Entry 8UH3 (electron microscopy, 3.31 A resolution); this record covers chains A and D of the 5 polymer chains in the assembly.

== Chain A ==
Molecule: Guanine nucleotide-binding protein G(i) subunit alpha-1
From: Homo sapiens
UniProt: P63096 (GNAI1_HUMAN); residues 1-354 here = UniProt positions 1-354
Amino-acid sequence (354 residues; each row starts with the number of its first residue):
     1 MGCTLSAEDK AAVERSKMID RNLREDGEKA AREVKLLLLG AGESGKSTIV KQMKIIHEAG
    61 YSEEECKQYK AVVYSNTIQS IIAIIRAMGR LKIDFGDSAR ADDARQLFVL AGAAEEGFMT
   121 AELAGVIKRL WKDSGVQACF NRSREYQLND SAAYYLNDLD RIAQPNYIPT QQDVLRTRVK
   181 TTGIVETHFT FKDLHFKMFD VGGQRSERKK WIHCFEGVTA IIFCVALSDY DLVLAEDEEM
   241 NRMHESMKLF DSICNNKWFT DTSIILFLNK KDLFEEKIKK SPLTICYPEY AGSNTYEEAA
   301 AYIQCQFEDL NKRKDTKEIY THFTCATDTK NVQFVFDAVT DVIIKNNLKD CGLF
Unresolved in the structure: 1-3, 55-181, 234-240
Curated features (UniProtKB/Swiss-Prot):
  - region: K35 to T48 (G1 motif), D173 to T181 (G2 motif), F196 to R205 (G3 motif), I265 to D272 (G4 motif), T324 to T329 (G5 motif)
  - binding site (GTP): E43 to T48, S151, L175 to T181, D200 to Q204, N269 to D272, A326
  - binding site (Mg(2+)): S47, T181
  - modified residue: R178 (ADP-ribosylarginine), Q204 (Deamidated glutamine), C351 (ADP-ribosylcysteine)
  - lipidation: G2 (N-myristoyl glycine), C3 (S-palmitoyl cysteine)
  - natural variant: G40 (G40C: In NEDHISB; G40R: In NEDHISB), G45 (G45D: In NEDHISB), T48 (T48I: In NEDHISB; T48K: In NEDHISB), Q52 (Q52P: In NEDHISB), S75 (deletion: In NEDHISB; uncertain significance), Q172 (deletion: In NEDHISB), D173 (D173V: In NEDHISB), E186 to F189 (deletion: In NEDHISB; uncertain significance), C224 (C224Y: In NEDHISB), K270 (K270N: In NEDHISB; K270R: In NEDHISB), D272 (D272G: In NEDHISB), A326 (A326P: In NEDHISB), 1 further natural variant entry in UniProt
  - mutagenesis: G42 (G42R: Abolishes switch to an activated conformation and dissociation from beta and gamma subunits upon GTP binding. Abolishes interaction with RGS family members), E116 (E116L: Enhances interaction (inactive GDP-bound) with RGS14), Q147 (Q147L: Enhances interaction (inactive GDP-bound) with RGS14), E245 (E245L: Enhances interaction (inactive GDP-bound) with RGS14)

== Chain D ==
Molecule: 5-hydroxytryptamine receptor 1E
From: Homo sapiens
UniProt: P28566 (5HT1E_HUMAN); residues 1-365 here = UniProt positions 1-365
Amino-acid sequence (365 residues; numbered 1 to 365; the number before each row is that of its first residue):
     1 MNITNCTTEA SMAIRPKTIT EKMLICMTLV VITTLTTLLN LAVIMAIGTT KKLHQPANYL
    61 ICSLAVTDLL VAVLVMPLSI IYIVMDRWKL GYFLCEVWLS VDMTCCTCSI WHLCVIALDR
   121 YWAITNAIEY ARKRTAKRAA LMILTVWTIS IFISMPPLFW RSHRRLSPPP SQCTIQHDHV
   181 IYTIYSTLGA FYIPLTLILI LYYRIYHAAK SLYQKRGSSR HLSNRSTDSQ NSFASCKLTQ
   241 TFCVSDFSTS DPTTEFEKFH ASIRIPPFDN DLDHPGERQQ ISSTRERKAA RILGLILGAF
   301 ILSWLPFFIK ELIVGLSIYT VSSEVADFLT WLGYVNSLIN PLLYTSFNED FKLAFKKLIR
   361 CREHT
Unresolved in the structure: 1-18, 163-169, 218-284, 362-365
Sequence notes: engineered mutation W111 (Leu in P28566)
Disulfide bonds: C95-C173
Ligand contacts: Setiptiline (WOQ): L99, D102, M103, C106, T107, I175, A190, W304, F307, F308, E311, T330, Y334
Curated features (UniProtKB/Swiss-Prot):
  - motif: D119 to Y121 (DRY motif), N340 to Y344 (NPxxY motif)
  - binding site (serotonin): D102, C106
  - glycosylation (N-linked (GlcNAc...) asparagine): N2, N5
  - mutagenesis: E311 (E311A: Increased G(i)/(o)-coupled receptor activity)
Reported in the primary citation:
  - binding site for Setiptiline: L99, D102, M103, C106, T107, I175, A190, W304, F307, F308, E311, T330, Y334
  - conformationally variable residues (side-chain flip): I175
  - mutagenesis - I175F: unchanged signaling in response to Setiptiline
  - mutagenesis - H177T, E311Q, T330V (Emax = 62.1% of 5-HT): decreased signaling in response to Setiptiline
  - mutagenesis - I175A, E311D, E311N: decreased signaling in response to 5-HT
  - mutagenesis - I175F: unchanged signaling in response to 5-HT
  - mutagenesis - I175F: unchanged signaling in response to setiptiline
  - mutagenesis - E311Q, T330V (Emax = 62.1% of 5-HT): decreased signaling in response to setiptiline
  - mutagenesis - L111W: increased stability (citing earlier work)
  - allosteric site: Y213, R216 (from molecular simulation)

== How chain A and chain D interact ==
Residue-residue contacts (26; chain A residue first):
  R32(A) - R132(D)
  D193(A) - R132(D)  hydrogen bond (backbone-side chain)
  E318(A) - R216(D)  salt bridge
  Y320(A) - R216(D)
  T340(A) - I128(D)
  D341(A) - L212(D)
  I344(A) - I124(D)
  I344(A) - L212(D)  hydrophobic
  K345(A) - L212(D)  hydrogen bond (side chain-backbone)
  N347(A) - A123(D)  hydrogen bond (side chain-backbone)
  N347(A) - I124(D)
  N347(A) - A127(D)
  L348(A) - I124(D)
  L348(A) - L212(D)  hydrophobic
  K349(A) - N348(D)
  D350(A) - Q55(D)
  D350(A) - N348(D)  hydrogen bond (backbone-side chain)
  C351(A) - R120(D)
  G352(A) - I292(D)
  G352(A) - F347(D)
  L353(A) - I205(D)  hydrophobic
  L353(A) - Y213(D)
  L353(A) - A289(D)  hydrophobic
  L353(A) - I292(D)  hydrophobic
  L353(A) - L293(D)  hydrophobic
  F354(A) - Y213(D)  hydrogen bond (backbone-side chain)
Other interface residues (no listed pair), chain A (18 interface residues in all): L194, I343
Other interface residues (no listed pair), chain D (18 interface residues in all): R285, K288

== Summary ==
The chain A/chain D interface involves 18 residues from each chain, with 5 hydrogen bonds and 1 salt bridge.
Polar pairs include E318(A)-R216(D), D193(A)-R132(D) and K345(A)-L212(D). From the paper: a binding site for
Setiptiline at L99(D), D102(D) and M103(D) among others; H177T, E311Q and T330V of chain D reduce signaling in
response to Setiptiline; 8 substitutions were tested in all.
Here chain A is Guanine nucleotide-binding protein G(i) subunit alpha-1 and chain D is 5-hydroxytryptamine
receptor 1E, both from Homo sapiens. Entry 8UH3 (Serotonin 1E receptor (5-HT1eR)-Gi1 Complex bound with
Setiptiline) was determined by electron microscopy together with 8UGY from the same study.
